9LVK - chains C and G of the 18 polymer chains in the assembly; structure by electron microscopy, 3.59 A resolution.

[Chain C]
Protein: GATOR2 complex protein WDR24
Organism: Homo sapiens
UniProtKB: Q96S15 (WDR24_HUMAN); numbering as in UniProt (aligned over 1-790)
Sequence (790 residues; each row starts with the number of its first residue):
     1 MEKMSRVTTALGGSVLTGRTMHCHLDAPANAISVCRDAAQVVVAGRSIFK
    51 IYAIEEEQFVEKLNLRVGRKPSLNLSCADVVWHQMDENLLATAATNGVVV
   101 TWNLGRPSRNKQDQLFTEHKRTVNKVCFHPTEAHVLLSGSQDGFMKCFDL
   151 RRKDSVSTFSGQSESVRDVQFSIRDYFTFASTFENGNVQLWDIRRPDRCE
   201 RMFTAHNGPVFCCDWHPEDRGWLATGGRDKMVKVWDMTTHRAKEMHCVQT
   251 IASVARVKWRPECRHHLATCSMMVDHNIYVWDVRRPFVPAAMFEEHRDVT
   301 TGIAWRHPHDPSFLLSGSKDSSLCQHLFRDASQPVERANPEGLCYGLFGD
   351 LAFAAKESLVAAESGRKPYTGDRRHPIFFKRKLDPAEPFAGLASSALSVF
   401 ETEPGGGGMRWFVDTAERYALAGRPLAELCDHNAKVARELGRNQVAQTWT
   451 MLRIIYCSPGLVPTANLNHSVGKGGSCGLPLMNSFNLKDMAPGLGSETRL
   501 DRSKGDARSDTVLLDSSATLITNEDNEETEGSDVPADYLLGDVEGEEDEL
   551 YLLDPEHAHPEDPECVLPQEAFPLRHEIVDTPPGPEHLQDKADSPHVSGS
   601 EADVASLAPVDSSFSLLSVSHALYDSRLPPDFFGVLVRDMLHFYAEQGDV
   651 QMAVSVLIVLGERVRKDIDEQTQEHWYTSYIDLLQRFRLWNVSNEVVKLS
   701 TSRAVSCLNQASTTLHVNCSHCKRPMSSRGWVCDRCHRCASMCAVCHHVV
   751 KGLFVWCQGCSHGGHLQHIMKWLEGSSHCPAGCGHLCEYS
Disordered / not traced: 1-14, 361-388, 403-407, 460-625
Bound ions: Zn2+ site 1: C719, C722, C733, C736; Zn2+ site 2: C743, C746, H765, H768; Zn2+ site 3: C757, C760, H785, C787; Zn2+ site 4: C760, H762, C779, C783
Curated features (UniProtKB/Swiss-Prot):
  - zinc finger: N718 to A740 (C4-type), S741 to S790 (RING-type)
  - binding site (Zn(2+)): C719, C722, C733, C736, C743, C746, C757, C760, H762, H765, H768, C779, C783, H785, C787
  - modified residue: S155 (Phosphoserine), S470 (Phosphoserine), S496 (Phosphoserine), T581 (Phosphothreonine), S594 (Phosphoserine), S598 (Phosphoserine)
  - mutagenesis: S155 (S155A: Abolished phosphorylation by AMPK; S155D: Mimics phosphorylation, leading to inhibit mTORC1 activation), M451 (M451E: Abolished interaction with WDR59 and assembly of the GATOR2 complex; when associated with E-632-633-E), F632 to F633 (Abolished interaction with WDR59 and assembly of the GATOR2 complex; when associated with E-451), C743 to C746 (Impaired amino-acid-mediated mTORC1 activation)

[Chain G]
Protein: Isoform B of Nucleoporin SEH1
Organism: Homo sapiens
UniProtKB: Q96EE3 (SEH1_HUMAN), isoform Q96EE3-1; numbering as in UniProt (aligned over 1-421)
Sequence (421 residues; each row starts with the number of its first residue):
     1 MFVARSIAADHKDLIHDVSFDFHGRRMATCSSDQSVKVWDKSESGDWHCT
    51 ASWKTHSGSVWRVTWAHPEFGQVLASCSFDRTAAVWEEIVGESNDKLRGQ
   101 SHWVKRTTLVDSRTSVTDVKFAPKHMGLMLATCSADGIVRIYEAPDVMNL
   151 SQWSLQHEISCKLSCSCISWNPSSSRAHSPMIAVGSDDSSPNAMAKVQIF
   201 EYNENTRKYAKAETLMTVTDPVHDIAFAPNLGRSFHILAIATKDVRIFTL
   251 KPVRKELTSSGGPTKFEIHIVAQFDNHNSQVWRVSWNITGTVLASSGDDG
   301 CVRLWKANYMDNWKCTGILKGNGSPVNGSSQQGTSNPSLGSTIPSLQNSL
   351 NGSSAGRYFFTPLDSPRAGSRWSSYAQLLPPPPPPLVEHSCDADTANLQY
   401 PHPRRRYLSRPLNPLPENEGI
Disordered / not traced: 1, 91-100, 255-261, 321-421
Curated features (UniProtKB/Swiss-Prot):
  - modified residue (Phosphoserine): S179, S190
  - cross-link: K12 (Glycyl lysine isopeptide (Lys-Gly) (interchain with G-Cter in SUMO2))

[How chain C and chain G interact]
Contacting residue pairs (72; chain C residue first):
  K230(C) - S57(G)
  Q249(C) - Q34(G)
  Q249(C) - S57(G)  hydrogen bond
  T250(C) - S57(G)  hydrogen bond (backbone-side chain)
  I251(C) - S57(G)
  I251(C) - F79(G)  hydrophobic
  I251(C) - R81(G)
  D275(C) - R81(G)  salt bridge
  Y279(C) - F79(G)
  F287(C) - S32(G)
  F287(C) - D33(G)
  V288(C) - S32(G)
  N339(C) - H16(G)  hydrogen bond (backbone-side chain)
  N339(C) - W282(G)
  N339(C) - R283(G)
  P340(C) - W282(G)
  E341(C) - W282(G)
  E341(C) - R283(G)
  E341(C) - S296(G)  hydrogen bond
  E341(C) - G297(G)  hydrogen bond (side chain-backbone)
  G342(C) - R283(G)
  L343(C) - V18(G)
  L343(C) - R283(G)  hydrogen bond (backbone-side chain)
  L343(C) - A294(G)
  L343(C) - S295(G)
  L343(C) - S296(G)
  C344(C) - V18(G)
  C344(C) - F20(G)  hydrophobic
  Y345(C) - F20(G)
  Y345(C) - W286(G)
  Y345(C) - N287(G)
  L347(C) - H23(G)
  L347(C) - I288(G)  hydrophobic
  F348(C) - R25(G)
  D350(C) - F20(G)
  L351(C) - V302(G)  hydrophobic
  A352(C) - F20(G)  hydrophobic
  A352(C) - M27(G)  hydrophobic
  F353(C) - S296(G)
  F353(C) - V302(G)  hydrophobic
  L359(C) - D298(G)
  A393(C) - K12(G)
  L397(C) - S6(G)  hydrogen bond (backbone-side chain)
  L397(C) - I7(G)  hydrogen bond (backbone-backbone)
  L397(C) - M27(G)  hydrophobic
  V399(C) - V3(G)
  V399(C) - R5(G)
  V399(C) - I7(G)  hydrophobic
  F400(C) - V3(G)
  F400(C) - L319(G)  hydrophobic
  F400(C) - K320(G)
  E401(C) - F2(G)
  E401(C) - V3(G)  hydrogen bond (backbone-backbone)
  M409(C) - T289(G)
  A645(C) - L231(G)
  E646(C) - R233(G)
  G648(C) - L231(G)
  V650(C) - L231(G)
  H675(C) - S174(G)  hydrogen bond
  H675(C) - S175(G)
  H675(C) - N230(G)  hydrogen bond
  H675(C) - G232(G)
  W676(C) - G232(G)
  T678(C) - S174(G)
  S679(C) - L231(G)
  L683(C) - L231(G)  hydrophobic
  L683(C) - I288(G)  hydrophobic
  Q685(C) - H23(G)
  R686(C) - F22(G)  hydrogen bond (side chain-backbone)
  R686(C) - H23(G)
  R686(C) - I288(G)
  R688(C) - H23(G)
Also at the interface, not in a pair above, chain C (48 interface residues in all): G346, A354, S394, S395, S398, T402, Q647, E674
Also at the interface, not in a pair above, chain G (55 interface residues in all): A4, A9, L14, I15, S19, G24, T29, W47, K54, R62, D80, R176, T291, D299, G300, L304

[Overview]
48 residues of chain C and 55 residues of chain G are in contact; the contacts include 12 hydrogen bonds and 1
salt bridge. Among the polar pairs are D275(C)-R81(G), Q249(C)-S57(G) and T250(C)-S57(G). UniProt lists 15
Zn2+-binding residues and 8 mutagenesis sites on chain C.
Here chain C is GATOR2 complex protein WDR24 and chain G is Isoform B of Nucleoporin SEH1, both from Homo
sapiens. Entry 9LVK (Cryo-EM structure of CASTOR1 bound human GATOR2 complex) was determined by electron
microscopy, deposited together with 9LVJ and 9LWF.
